4YXU - chain A; structure by X-ray diffraction, 1.08 A resolution.

[Chain A]
Protein: Carbonic anhydrase 2
From: Homo sapiens
Notes: EC 4.2.1.1
UniProtKB: P00918 (CAH2_HUMAN); the author numbering skips numbers that UniProt does not, so the offset changes along the chain: 1-125 = UniProt 1-125; 127-261 = UniProt 126-260
Amino-acid sequence (260 residues; numbered 1 to 261; 1 number in that range is skipped by the numbering (no residue carries it; nothing is unmodelled there); the number before each row is that of its first residue):
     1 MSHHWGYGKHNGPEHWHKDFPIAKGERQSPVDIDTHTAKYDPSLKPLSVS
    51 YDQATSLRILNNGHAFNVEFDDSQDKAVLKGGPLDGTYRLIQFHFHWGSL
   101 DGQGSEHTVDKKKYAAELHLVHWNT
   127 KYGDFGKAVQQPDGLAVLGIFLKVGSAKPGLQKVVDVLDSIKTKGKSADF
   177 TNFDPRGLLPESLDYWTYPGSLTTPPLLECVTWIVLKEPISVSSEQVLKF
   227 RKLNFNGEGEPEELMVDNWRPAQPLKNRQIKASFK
Disordered / not traced: 1-2
Ion coordination: Zn2+: His94, His96, His119 (together with 4-propylbenzenesulfonamide); mercuribenzoic acid Hg: Gln137, Glu205, Cys206
Small-molecule neighbours:
  - 4-propylbenzenesulfonamide (4JE), molecule 1: His4, Trp5, His10, Asn11, His15, Trp16, Lys18, Asp19, Phe20
  - 4-propylbenzenesulfonamide (4JE), molecule 2: Gln92, His94, His96, Glu106, His119, Val121, Val143, Ser197, Leu198, Thr199, Thr200, Pro202, Trp209
  - mercuribenzoic acid (MBO): Val135, Gln136, Gln137, Pro138, Glu205, Cys206

[In short]
Ligands of chain A: mercuribenzoic acid and 4-propylbenzenesulfonamide. The Zn2+ site is built by His94, His96
and His119. The mercuribenzoic acid Hg site is built by Gln137, Glu205 and Cys206.
Chain A is Carbonic anhydrase 2 (Homo sapiens); the structure, Human Carbonic Anhydrase II complexed with an
inhibitor with a benzenesulfonamide group (4), was determined by X-ray diffraction, deposited together with
4YX4, 4YXI, 4YXO and 4YYT.
